Entry 4CIY (X-ray diffraction, 2.10 A resolution); this record covers chain A.

# Chain A
Molecule: 3-dehydroquinate dehydratase
From: Mycobacterium tuberculosis
Notes: EC 4.2.1.10
UniProt: P0A4Z6 (AROQ_MYCTU); residues 1-146 here correspond to UniProt positions 2-147 (UniProt number = residue number + 1)
Amino-acid sequence (146 residues; each row starts with the number of its first residue):
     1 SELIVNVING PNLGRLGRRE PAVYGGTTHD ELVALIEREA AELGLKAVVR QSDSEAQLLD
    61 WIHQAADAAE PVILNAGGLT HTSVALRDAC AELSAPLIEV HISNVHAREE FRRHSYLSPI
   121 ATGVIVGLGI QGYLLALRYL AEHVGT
Unresolved in the structure: 1-2, 19-23, 144-146
Metal / ion sites: Na+ site 1: Asn6, Glu70; Na+ site 2: Ala91, Leu93; Na+ site 3 near Leu128 (its only coordinating residue here)
Residues lining bound ligands: NDY ((1R,4R,5R)-1,4,5-trihydroxy-3-[(1R)-1-hydroxy-2-phenyl]ethylcyclohex-2-ene-1-carboxylic acid): Pro11, Asn12, Leu13, Arg15, Leu16, Tyr24, Asn75, Gly77, Gly78, Thr80, His81, Val84, Asp88, His101, Ile102, Ser103, Val105, Arg108, Arg112
Reported in the primary citation:
  - contacts within the chain: Tyr24-Arg108 (water-mediated contact)
  - binding site for NDY: Tyr24
  - catalytic residues: Arg19, Tyr24, Asp88, His101 (citing earlier work)

# In short
Bound to chain A: compound NDY. Asn6 and Glu70 coordinate Na+ site 1. The Na+ site 2 is built by Ala91 and
Leu93. The paper reports catalytic residues Arg19, Tyr24 and Asp88 among others; a binding site for NDY at
Tyr24.
Chain A is 3-dehydroquinate dehydratase (Mycobacterium tuberculosis); the structure, Crystal structure of
Mycobacterium tuberculosis type 2 dehydroquinase in complex with
(1R,4R,5R)-1,4,5-trihydroxy-3-((1R)-1-hydroxy-2- phenyl)ethylcyclohex-2-en-1-carboxylic acid, was determined
by X-ray diffraction (same publication as 4CIV and 4CIW).
